Entry 3ZXU (X-ray diffraction, 3.70 A resolution); this record covers chains A and B.

Chain A:
Protein: MCM21
From: Kluyveromyces lactis
UniProt: Q6CVQ9 (Q6CVQ9_KLULA); residues 1-293 here = UniProt positions 1-293
Chain sequence (296 residues; each row starts with the number of its first residue; numbers below 1 keep their minus sign (Ser-2 is residue -2)):
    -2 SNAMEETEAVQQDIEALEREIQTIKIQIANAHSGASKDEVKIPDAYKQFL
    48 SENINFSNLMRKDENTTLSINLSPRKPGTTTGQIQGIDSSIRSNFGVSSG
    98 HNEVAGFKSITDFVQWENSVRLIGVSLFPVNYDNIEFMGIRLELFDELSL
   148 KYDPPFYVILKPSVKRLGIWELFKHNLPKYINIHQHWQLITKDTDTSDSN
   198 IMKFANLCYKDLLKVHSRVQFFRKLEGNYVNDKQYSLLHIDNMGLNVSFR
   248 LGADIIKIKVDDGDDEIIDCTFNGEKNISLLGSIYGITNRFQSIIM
Not modelled in the structure: -2 to 43, 60-98
Sequence notes: expression tag (-2 to 0)
Metal / ion sites: Ca2+: Leu164 (shared with 1 residue of chain C)

Chain B:
Protein: CTF19
From: Kluyveromyces lactis
UniProt: Q6CRN7 (Q6CRN7_KLULA); residue numbers follow UniProt; this construct covers 1-270
Chain sequence (270 residues; each row starts with the number of its first residue):
     1 MDFTSSSGVLDSERNTGSNDSDEPSSHSDVIETEELKLIKLQEHKNNLLR
    51 QRSELLDQLSQTRVVEPRSVQLDDKLLLKLLRRNDNAVSDSSQSSNNPLP
   101 RVLPSLNIEQRKKYLDITLNDVTVTCEKDMILLRKGSFTASFRIAVENES
   151 IRSMAIDLNAFEVELQPIIQYAEDTQNVNVAMMAVVQFLRIKELHEQMIS
   201 KIVEASKFIRASNNTITLNDLEVSFHCYWNLPSPYPETLILTNKVQKILD
   251 FLIYQYGIQLGVIKYGSTII
Not modelled in the structure: 1-68, 93-96, 270

Interface between chain A and chain B:
Residue-residue contacts (102):
  Lys44(A) with Val70(B); Ile108(B)
  Gln45(A) with Val70(B); Gln71(B); Leu72(B)
  Leu47(A) with Arg111(B)
  Glu49(A) with Asp74(B); Lys75(B); Leu76(B), hydrogen bond (side chain-backbone); Leu77(B), hydrogen bond (side chain-backbone)
  Asn52(A) with Glu149(B)
  Phe53(A) with Val146(B), hydrophobic; Glu149(B); Ile151(B)
  Ser54(A) with Asn148(B), hydrogen bond; Glu149(B), hydrogen bond
  Met57(A) with Ile144(B)
  Arg58(A) with Lys128(B)
  Val101(A) with Ile108(B), hydrophobic
  Ala102(A) with Ile108(B), hydrophobic; Glu109(B)
  Phe104(A) with Lys112(B)
  Phe110(A) with Ile108(B), hydrophobic; Arg111(B); Lys112(B)
  Gln112(A) with Cys126(B)
  Trp113(A) with Lys112(B); Leu115(B), hydrophobic; Asp116(B); Leu119(B), hydrophobic; Val124(B), hydrogen bond (side chain-backbone)
  Glu114(A) with Arg111(B), salt bridge; Leu115(B)
  Ser116(A) with Val124(B); Cys126(B); Ile131(B)
  Val117(A) with Leu115(B), hydrophobic; Leu119(B), hydrophobic; Val124(B), hydrophobic
  Leu119(A) with Ile131(B), hydrophobic; Asn179(B); Met182(B), hydrophobic
  Ile120(A) with Leu119(B), hydrophobic; Met182(B), hydrophobic; Met183(B)
  Ser123(A) with Leu115(B)
  Leu124(A) with Tyr114(B); Leu115(B); Ile117(B), hydrophobic; Thr118(B)
  Phe125(A) with Leu77(B), hydrophobic; Tyr114(B), hydrophobic
  Pro126(A) with Arg111(B); Tyr114(B)
  Val127(A) with Leu77(B), hydrophobic
  Asn128(A) with Pro104(B); Ser105(B), hydrogen bond (backbone-backbone); Asn107(B)
  Tyr129(A) with Leu81(B); Val102(B); Leu103(B); Pro104(B)
  Glu133(A) with Gln110(B), hydrogen bond; Tyr114(B), hydrogen bond
  Met135(A) with Tyr114(B), hydrophobic
  Arg138(A) with Arg111(B)
  Glu140(A) with Asn179(B), hydrogen bond (backbone-side chain)
  Phe142(A) with Ile151(B), hydrophobic; Gln176(B); Asn177(B); Asn179(B)
  Glu144(A) with Tyr171(B), hydrogen bond; Thr175(B); Asn177(B), hydrogen bond
  Leu147(A) with Ser150(B); Ile151(B), hydrophobic; Gln176(B)
  Tyr149(A) with Asn179(B)
  Pro151(A) with Leu76(B), hydrophobic
  Pro152(A) with Leu76(B)
  Tyr154(A) with Leu77(B), hydrophobic
  Ile156(A) with Leu80(B), hydrophobic
  Trp167(A) with Tyr114(B)
  Lys171(A) with Leu80(B); Leu81(B); Asn84(B); Asp85(B), salt bridge
  His172(A) with Arg83(B)
  Asn173(A) with Leu80(B)
  Asp195(A) with Ile117(B)
  Met199(A) with Thr118(B); Arg190(B)
  Asn203(A) with Met183(B); Gln187(B); Arg190(B); Tyr235(B), hydrogen bond (backbone-side chain)
  Tyr206(A) with Asn179(B), hydrogen bond; Tyr235(B)
  Lys207(A) with Tyr235(B); Glu237(B), salt bridge
  Lys221(A) with Tyr171(B), hydrogen bond
  Tyr282(A) with Pro232(B), hydrophobic
Other interface residues (no listed pair), chain A (61 interface residues in all): Leu56, Gly121, Val122, Phe134, Leu141, Lys148, Phe170, Ser196, Lys200, Leu210, Ser214
Other interface residues (no listed pair), chain B (56 interface residues in all): Asp73, Leu106, Asp129, Val178, Val186, Pro234
Interface features reported in the paper:
  - interface residues, chain B: Pro232(B)

Overview:
The interface between chain A and chain B involves 61 residues on one side and 56 on the other, with 14
hydrogen bonds and 3 salt bridges. Polar contacts include Glu114(A)-Arg111(B), Lys171(A)-Asp85(B) and
Lys207(A)-Glu237(B). The paper reports the interface residue Pro232(B).
Here chain A is MCM21 and chain B is CTF19, both from Kluyveromyces lactis. Entry 3ZXU (Crystal structure of
the Ctf19-Mcm21 kinetochore heterodimer from yeast) was determined by X-ray diffraction.
